6RER - chains Q and S of the 20 polymer chains in the assembly; structure by electron microscopy, 2.90 A resolution.

# Chain Q
Name: epsilon: Polytomella F-ATP synthase epsilon subunit
From: Polytomella sp. Pringsheim 198.80
Sequence (74 residues; row label = number of the first residue in the row):
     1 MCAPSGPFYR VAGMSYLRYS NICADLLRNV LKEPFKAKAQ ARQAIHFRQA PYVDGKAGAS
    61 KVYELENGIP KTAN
Unresolved in the structure: 1-2

# Chain S
Name: ATP synthase gamma chain, mitochondrial
From: Polytomella sp. Pringsheim 198.80
Reference sequence: Q4LDE7 (Q4LDE7_9CHLO); residues 1-317 here = UniProt positions 1-317
Sequence (317 residues; row label = number of the first residue in the row):
     1 MALRKAVLSL GLSQGVAAEA VLGSGMFNAV QHESVRYASN QAVKQRIRAI KNIGKITKAM
    61 KMVAASKMKN AQIAVEQSRG LVDPFVRLFG DFPAVNSNKS VVVAVTSDKG LCGGLNSNIT
   121 KYTRATLATT ESEGKDVVVV SIGDKGRSQL TRIESQRYQL AIADTYKVRV TFGQASLIVE
   181 ELIKHNPQSY QILFNKFRSA ISFKPTVATI LSPDLLEKQL EDVTGNSLDA YDIEASHERS
   241 DVLRDLTEFH LGVTLYNAML ENNCSEHASR MSAMENSTKS AGEMLGKLTL DYNRKRQATI
   301 TTELIEIIAG ASALMDE
Unresolved in the structure: 1-38, 316-317

# Interface between chain Q and chain S
Residue-residue contacts - 58 pairs, chain Q then chain S:
  Gly6(Q) - His237(S)  hydrogen bond (backbone-side chain)
  Gly6(Q) - Asp241(S)
  Pro7(Q) - His237(S)
  Tyr9(Q) - Asp245(S)  hydrogen bond
  Arg10(Q) - Arg244(S)
  Arg10(Q) - Asp245(S)  salt bridge
  Arg10(Q) - Glu248(S)  salt bridge
  Ser15(Q) - Glu248(S)  hydrogen bond
  Tyr16(Q) - Asp245(S)
  Tyr16(Q) - Glu248(S)
  Tyr16(Q) - Phe249(S)  hydrophobic
  Leu17(Q) - Ser176(S)
  Leu17(Q) - Val179(S)  hydrophobic
  Leu17(Q) - Glu248(S)
  Leu17(Q) - Phe249(S)  hydrophobic
  Arg18(Q) - Glu180(S)  salt bridge
  Asn21(Q) - Phe172(S)
  Asn21(Q) - Gly173(S)
  Asn21(Q) - Ser176(S)  hydrogen bond
  Ala41(Q) - Arg169(S)  hydrogen bond (backbone-side chain)
  Ala41(Q) - Thr171(S)
  Arg42(Q) - Thr171(S)
  Ala44(Q) - Thr171(S)  hydrogen bond (backbone-side chain)
  Ile45(Q) - Gly173(S)
  Ile45(Q) - Gln174(S)
  Ile45(Q) - Leu177(S)  hydrophobic
  His46(Q) - Asp164(S)
  His46(Q) - Thr165(S)
  His46(Q) - Val168(S)
  His46(Q) - Gln174(S)
  Phe47(Q) - Ile162(S)  hydrophobic
  Phe47(Q) - Ala163(S)
  Phe47(Q) - Asp164(S)
  Phe47(Q) - Thr165(S)
  Phe47(Q) - Gln174(S)
  Phe47(Q) - Leu177(S)  hydrophobic
  Phe47(Q) - Ile178(S)  hydrophobic
  Phe47(Q) - Glu181(S)
  Arg48(Q) - Asp144(S)  salt bridge
  Arg48(Q) - Ile162(S)
  Arg48(Q) - Ala163(S)  hydrogen bond (backbone-backbone)
  Arg48(Q) - Asp164(S)  salt bridge
  Gln49(Q) - Leu160(S)
  Gln49(Q) - Ala161(S)
  Gln49(Q) - Glu181(S)  hydrogen bond
  Ala50(Q) - Gln159(S)
  Ala50(Q) - Leu160(S)
  Ala50(Q) - Ala161(S)  hydrogen bond (backbone-backbone)
  Pro51(Q) - Gln159(S)
  Tyr52(Q) - Arg147(S)
  Tyr52(Q) - Thr151(S)
  Tyr52(Q) - Tyr158(S)
  Tyr52(Q) - Gln159(S)  hydrogen bond (backbone-backbone)
  Tyr52(Q) - Ala161(S)  hydrophobic
  Tyr63(Q) - Leu177(S)  hydrophobic
  Tyr63(Q) - Glu181(S)  hydrogen bond
  Ile69(Q) - Leu177(S)  hydrophobic
  Ile69(Q) - Glu180(S)
Also at the interface, not in a pair above, chain Q (25 interface residues in all): Gln43, Asp54, Pro70
Also at the interface, not in a pair above, chain S (32 interface residues in all): Gln156, Ser236, Gly252

# In short
Chain Q and chain S form an interface of 25 and 32 residues respectively, with 11 hydrogen bonds and 5 salt
bridges. Among the polar pairs are Arg10(Q)-Asp245(S), Arg10(Q)-Glu248(S) and Arg18(Q)-Glu180(S).
Chain Q is epsilon: Polytomella F-ATP synthase epsilon subunit and chain S is ATP synthase gamma chain,
mitochondrial, both from Polytomella sp. Pringsheim 198.80; the structure, Cryo-EM structure of Polytomella
F-ATP synthase, Rotary substate 3B, focussed refinement of F1 head and rotor, was determined by electron
microscopy (same publication as 6RD4, 6RD5, 6RD6, 6RD7, 6RD8, 6RD9 and 46 further entries).
